PDB entry 8AQK | X-ray diffraction, 1.20 A resolution | chains A and B of the 3 polymer chains in the assembly

Chain A:
Protein: Serine protease subunit NS2B
From: Zika virus
UniProtKB: Q32ZE1 (POLG_ZIKV); residues 46-96 here correspond to UniProt positions 1414-1464 (UniProt number = residue number + 1368)
Sequence (53 residues; each row starts with the number of its first residue):
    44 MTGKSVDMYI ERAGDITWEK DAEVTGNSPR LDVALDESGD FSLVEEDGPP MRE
Disordered / not traced: 44-48, 89-96
Construct notes: initiating methionine (44); expression tag (45)
Curated features (UniProtKB/Swiss-Prot):
  - region: Ile-53 to Pro-92 (Interacts with and activates NS3 protease)

Chain B:
Protein: Serine protease NS3
From: Zika virus
Notes: EC 3.4.21.91, 3.6.1.15, 3.6.4.13
UniProtKB: Q32ZE1 (POLG_ZIKV); residues 1-177 here correspond to UniProt positions 1499-1675 (UniProt number = residue number + 1498)
Sequence (178 residues; numbered 0 to 177; the number before each row is that of its first residue; numbering starts at 0):
     0 GSGALWDVPA PKEVKKGETT DGVYRVMTRR LLGSTQVGVG VMQEGVFHTM WHVTKGAALR
    60 SGEGRLDPYW GDVKQDLVSY CGPWKLDAAW DGLSEVQLLA VPPGERAKNI QTLPGIFKTK
   120 DGDIGAVALD YPAGTSGSPI LDKCGRVIGL YGNGVVIKNG SYVSAITQGK REEETPVE
Disordered / not traced: 0-16, 171-177
Construct notes: expression tag (0); conflict Lys-107 (Arg1605 in Q32ZE1)
Curated features (UniProtKB/Swiss-Prot):
  - active site (Charge relay system): His-51, Asp-75, Ser-135

Chain A / chain B interface:
Residue-residue contacts (97):
  Asp-50(A) / Met-26(B)
  Asp-50(A) / Thr-27(B)
  Asp-50(A) / Arg-28(B)  salt bridge
  Asp-50(A) / Arg-59(B)  salt bridge
  Met-51(A) / Val-25(B)  hydrophobic
  Met-51(A) / Met-26(B)
  Met-51(A) / Thr-27(B)
  Met-51(A) / Val-52(B)
  Met-51(A) / Thr-53(B)
  Met-51(A) / Leu-58(B)  hydrophobic
  Met-51(A) / Arg-59(B)  hydrogen bond (backbone-backbone)
  Tyr-52(A) / Arg-24(B)
  Tyr-52(A) / Val-25(B)
  Tyr-52(A) / Met-26(B)  hydrogen bond (backbone-backbone)
  Tyr-52(A) / Arg-28(B)  hydrogen bond
  Tyr-52(A) / Ser-33(B)  hydrogen bond
  Tyr-52(A) / Arg-59(B)
  Ile-53(A) / Tyr-23(B)  hydrophobic
  Ile-53(A) / Arg-24(B)
  Ile-53(A) / Met-41(B)  hydrophobic
  Ile-53(A) / Phe-46(B)  hydrophobic
  Ile-53(A) / Arg-59(B)  hydrogen bond (backbone-backbone)
  Ile-53(A) / Ser-60(B)
  Ile-53(A) / Leu-65(B)  hydrophobic
  Glu-54(A) / Tyr-23(B)
  Glu-54(A) / Arg-24(B)  hydrogen bond (backbone-backbone)
  Glu-54(A) / Met-26(B)
  Arg-55(A) / Thr-19(B)
  Arg-55(A) / Asp-20(B)  hydrogen bond (side chain-backbone)
  Arg-55(A) / Gly-21(B)
  Arg-55(A) / Val-22(B)
  Arg-55(A) / Tyr-23(B)
  Ala-56(A) / Val-22(B)  hydrogen bond (backbone-backbone)
  Ala-56(A) / Arg-24(B)
  Ala-56(A) / Val-100(B)  hydrophobic
  Gly-57(A) / Gly-21(B)
  Gly-57(A) / Val-22(B)  hydrogen bond (backbone-backbone)
  Asp-58(A) / Leu-98(B)
  Ile-59(A) / Gly-21(B)
  Ile-59(A) / Val-22(B)
  Ile-59(A) / Val-40(B)  hydrophobic
  Ile-59(A) / Leu-98(B)  hydrophobic
  Ile-59(A) / Leu-140(B)  hydrophobic
  Ile-59(A) / Gly-144(B)
  Thr-60(A) / Asn-108(B)  hydrogen bond (backbone-side chain)
  Thr-60(A) / Leu-140(B)
  Trp-61(A) / Glu-94(B)
  Trp-61(A) / Val-95(B)
  Trp-61(A) / Gln-96(B)
  Trp-61(A) / Gln-110(B)
  Trp-61(A) / Leu-140(B)
  Trp-61(A) / Asp-141(B)
  Trp-61(A) / Lys-142(B)
  Glu-62(A) / Gln-96(B)  hydrogen bond (backbone-side chain)
  Glu-62(A) / Asn-108(B)
  Ala-65(A) / Gln-96(B)
  Ala-65(A) / Gln-110(B)
  Glu-66(A) / Ile-109(B)
  Glu-66(A) / Gln-110(B)  hydrogen bond (backbone-backbone)
  Val-67(A) / Gln-110(B)
  Thr-68(A) / Ile-109(B)
  Thr-68(A) / Gln-110(B)  hydrogen bond (backbone-backbone)
  Thr-68(A) / Thr-111(B)  hydrogen bond (backbone-side chain)
  Thr-68(A) / Leu-128(B)
  Gly-69(A) / Ala-127(B)
  Asn-70(A) / Leu-112(B)
  Asn-70(A) / Ala-127(B)
  Ser-71(A) / Leu-112(B)  hydrogen bond (side chain-backbone)
  Ser-71(A) / Pro-113(B)
  Ser-71(A) / Gly-114(B)
  Pro-72(A) / Gly-114(B)
  Pro-72(A) / Ile-115(B)  hydrogen bond (backbone-backbone)
  Pro-72(A) / Ala-127(B)
  Pro-72(A) / Val-162(B)  hydrophobic
  Arg-73(A) / Ile-115(B)
  Leu-74(A) / Ile-115(B)  hydrogen bond (backbone-backbone)
  Leu-74(A) / Phe-116(B)
  Leu-74(A) / Lys-117(B)  hydrogen bond (backbone-backbone)
  Leu-74(A) / Ile-156(B)  hydrophobic
  Asp-75(A) / Lys-117(B)
  Val-76(A) / Phe-116(B)  hydrophobic
  Val-76(A) / Lys-117(B)  hydrogen bond (backbone-backbone)
  Val-76(A) / Thr-118(B)
  Leu-78(A) / Lys-73(B)
  Asp-79(A) / Lys-73(B)
  Glu-80(A) / Val-72(B)
  Glu-80(A) / Lys-73(B)  salt bridge
  Ser-81(A) / Val-72(B)
  Gly-82(A) / Val-72(B)
  Gly-82(A) / Lys-73(B)
  Gly-82(A) / Asn-152(B)  hydrogen bond (backbone-side chain)
  Phe-84(A) / Ile-123(B)  hydrophobic
  Phe-84(A) / Asn-152(B)
  Phe-84(A) / Gly-153(B)
  Phe-84(A) / Val-154(B)
  Phe-84(A) / Ala-164(B)  hydrophobic
  Leu-86(A) / Val-155(B)
Interface residues without a listed pair, chain A (34 interface residues in all): Val-49, Ser-85
Interface residues without a listed pair, chain B (56 interface residues in all): Val-36, Ala-57, Ala-106, Val-146

In short:
The interface between chain A and chain B involves 34 residues on one side and 56 on the other, with 20
hydrogen bonds and 3 salt bridges. Polar contacts include Asp-50(A)/Arg-28(B), Asp-50(A)/Arg-59(B) and
Glu-80(A)/Lys-73(B). From UniProt: 3 active-site residues on chain B.
Chain A is Serine protease subunit NS2B and chain B is Serine protease NS3, both from Zika virus; the
structure, Crystal Structure of Unlinked NS2B-NS3 Protease from Zika Virus in Complex with Inhibitor MI-2258,
was determined by X-ray diffraction (same publication as 7ZPD, 7ZQF, 7ZTM, 7ZUM, 7ZV4, 7ZVV and 5 further
entries).
